PDB entry 6L35 | electron microscopy, 3.23 A resolution | chains A and B of the 17 polymer chains in the assembly

# Chain A
Protein: Photosystem I P700 chlorophyll a apoprotein A1
Source organism: Physcomitrium patens
Notes: EC 1.97.1.12
UniProtKB: Q8MFA3 (PSAA_PHYPA); numbering as in UniProt (aligned over 9-750)
Amino-acid sequence (742 residues; each row starts with the number of its first residue):
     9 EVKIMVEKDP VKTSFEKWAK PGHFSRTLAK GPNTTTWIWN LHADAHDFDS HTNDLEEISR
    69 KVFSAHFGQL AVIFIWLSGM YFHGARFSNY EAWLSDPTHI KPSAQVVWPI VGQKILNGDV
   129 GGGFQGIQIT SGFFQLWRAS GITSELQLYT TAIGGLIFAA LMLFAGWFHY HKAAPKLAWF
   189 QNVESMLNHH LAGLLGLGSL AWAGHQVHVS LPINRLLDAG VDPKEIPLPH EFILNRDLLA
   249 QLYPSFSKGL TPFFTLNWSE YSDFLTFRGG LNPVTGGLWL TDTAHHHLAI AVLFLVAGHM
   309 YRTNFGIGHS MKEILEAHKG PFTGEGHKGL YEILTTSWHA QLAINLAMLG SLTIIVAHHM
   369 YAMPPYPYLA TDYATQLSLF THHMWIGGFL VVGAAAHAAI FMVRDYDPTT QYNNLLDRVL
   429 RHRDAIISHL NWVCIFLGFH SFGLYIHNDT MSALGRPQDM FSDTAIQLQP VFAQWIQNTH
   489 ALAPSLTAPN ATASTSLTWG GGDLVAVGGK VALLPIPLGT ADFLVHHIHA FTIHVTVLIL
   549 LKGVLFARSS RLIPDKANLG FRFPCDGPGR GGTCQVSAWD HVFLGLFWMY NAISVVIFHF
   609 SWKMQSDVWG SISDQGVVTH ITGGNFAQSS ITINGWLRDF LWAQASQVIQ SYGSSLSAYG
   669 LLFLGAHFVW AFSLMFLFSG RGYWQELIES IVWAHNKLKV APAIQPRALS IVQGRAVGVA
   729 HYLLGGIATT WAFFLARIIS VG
Ion coordination: chlorophyll a Mg (4 sites), coordinated by Gln77, Gln113, Gln121, Thr495; 4Fe-4S cluster Fe: Cys573, Cys582 (shared with Cys559(B), Cys568(B) of chain B)
Ligand contacts:
  - beta-carotene (BCR), molecule 1: Ile81, Trp84, Gly201, Leu202, Leu205, Gly206
  - beta-carotene (BCR), molecule 2: Phe82, Leu85, Tyr89, Thr159, Gly162, Gly163, Phe166, Leu205, Leu208, Ala209
  - beta-carotene (BCR), molecule 3: Trp116, Pro117, Ile118
  - beta-carotene (BCR), molecule 4: Leu208, Leu258, Phe261, Phe262, Leu296, Val300, Leu303, Val304, His307, Ile315
  - beta-carotene (BCR), molecule 5: Phe261, Trp266, Val300, Val304
  - beta-carotene (BCR), molecule 6: Leu338, Ile341, Leu342, Ala348, Ile352, Ala406, Phe409
  - beta-carotene (BCR), molecule 7: Ala355, Ser359, Val399, Ala403, Ala406, Val545, Leu548, Leu549, Val552
  - beta-carotene (BCR), molecule 8: Gly673, Ala674, Phe676, Val677, Leu732, Ile735, Ala736, Trp739
  - chlorophyll a (CLA), molecule 1: Val10, Lys11, Ile12, Trp187, Asn190, Ser193, His197, Thr311, Asn312, Phe313
  - chlorophyll a (CLA), molecule 2: Ile12, Val14, Phe71, Phe75, Leu169, Met170, Phe172, Ala173, Phe176, His177, Ala181, Trp187
  - chlorophyll a (CLA), molecule 3: Val19, Lys20, Thr21, Ser22, Phe23, Lys25, Trp26, His31, Lys69, Ser72, Gly76, Val80, Leu171, Gly174, Trp175, Tyr178, His179
  - chlorophyll a (CLA), molecule 4: Trp26, Pro29, Trp45, Ile46, Leu49, His50
  - chlorophyll a (CLA), molecule 5: Trp26, Pro29, His31, Phe32, Leu49, His50, Ala53, His54, Phe56, Lys69, Ala73, Gly76, Gln77, Val80
  - chlorophyll a (CLA), molecule 6: Thr43, Ile46, Trp47, Ile696, Ile699, Val700, His703, Val708, Pro710, Ile712, Pro714, Arg715, Leu717
  - chlorophyll a (CLA), molecule 7: Trp47, Phe676, Val677, Phe680, Phe684, Leu717, Gln721, Val725, Ala728, His729, Leu732
  - chlorophyll a (CLA), molecule 8: His50, Ala51, Asp52, Ala53, His54, Asp55, His347, Leu350, Leu354, Phe397, Leu398, Val400, Gly401, Ala404, His405, Ile408, Arg412, Phe569, Arg570, Trp587, Val590, Leu594, Leu732
  - chlorophyll a (CLA), molecule 9: His54, Phe56, Val70, Ala73, His74, Gln77, Leu78, Ile81, Phe82, Leu85, Phe166, Trp346, His347, Gln349, Leu350, Asn353, Leu354, Leu357
  - chlorophyll a (CLA), molecule 10: His54, Gln77, Val80, Ile81, Trp84, Leu357, Leu398
  - chlorophyll a (CLA), molecule 11: Leu63, Ser67, His74, Leu185, Phe188, Gln189, Val191, Met194, Leu195, His198, Leu199, Met319, Tyr339, Leu342, Thr343, Thr344, Ser345, Trp346, Gln349, Ile352, Asn353, Met356, Leu357
  - chlorophyll a (CLA), molecule 12: Phe71, His74, Phe75, Leu78, Phe82, Met170, Trp187, Phe188, Asn190, Ser193, Met194, His197, His198, Gly201, Leu202
  - chlorophyll a (CLA), molecule 13: Ile83, Trp84, Ser86, Gly87, Met88, Phe90, His91, Phe95, Gln113, Val114, Trp116, Leu164
  - chlorophyll a (CLA), molecule 14: Trp84, Met88, His91, Ala112, Gln113, Ile135, Gln136, Ile137, Thr138, Ser139, Phe141, Ala666, Tyr667, Trp739
  - chlorophyll a (CLA), molecule 15: Trp84, Met88, Thr138, Ser139, Phe141, Ser386, Leu387, Thr389, His390, Trp393, Ile394, Phe397, Leu670, Ile735, Thr738, Trp739, Leu743
  - chlorophyll a (CLA), molecule 16: Trp84, Leu85, Ser139, Gly140, Phe141, Leu144, Leu203, Leu357, Leu360, Thr361, Val364, Met368, Tyr374, Leu387, His390, His391, Ile394, Leu398
  - chlorophyll a (CLA), molecule 17: Gln113, Val114, Val115, Trp116, Ile118, Val119, Gln121, Leu124, Ile135, Ala666, Leu669
  - chlorophyll a (CLA), molecule 18: Leu144, Ala147, Leu202, Leu203, Gly206, Ser207, Trp210, Gln214, Leu288, Thr291, His294, His295, Ile298, Phe302, Met368, Pro373, Tyr374
  - chlorophyll a (CLA), molecule 19: Ser148, Gly149, Ile150, Gln155, Thr158, Thr159, Ala209, Trp210, Gly212, His213, His216, Val217, Pro237, His238, Ile241
  - chlorophyll a (CLA), molecule 20: Leu154, Gln155, Thr158, Leu236, His238, Ile241, Leu242
  - chlorophyll a (CLA), molecule 21: Leu195, Leu199, Leu203, Leu301, Phe302, Ala305, Met308, Tyr309, Met319, Ile322, Leu323
  - chlorophyll a (CLA), molecule 22: Asn196, His197, Ala200, Gly201, Leu205, Leu303, His307, Tyr309, Thr311, Phe313, Ile315
  - chlorophyll a (CLA), molecule 23: Leu208, Ala209, Ala211, Gly212, Val215, His216, Phe240, Ile241, Arg244, Phe254, Gly257, Leu258, Tyr269, Phe272, Leu273, Leu296
  - chlorophyll a (CLA), molecule 24: Phe261, Trp266, Ser267, Tyr269, Ser270, Leu273, Thr274, Phe275, His293, Leu296, Ala297, Val300, Leu301, Val304, Asn498
  - chlorophyll a (CLA), molecule 25: Phe261, Phe262, Leu264
  - chlorophyll a (CLA), molecule 26: Thr274, Phe275, Gly277, Leu286, Asp290, Thr291, His293, His294, Ala297, Ile298, Leu301, His367, Met371, Pro373, Thr503
  - chlorophyll a (CLA), molecule 27: Phe275, Thr495, Ala496, Pro497, Asn498, Ala499
  - chlorophyll a (CLA), molecule 28: Val304, His307, Met308, Arg310, Ile315, Gly316, His317
  - chlorophyll a (CLA), molecule 29: Met308, His317, Glu321, Ile322, Ala325, His326
  - chlorophyll a (CLA), molecule 30: Ile322, Leu323, His326, His335, Leu338, Leu342, Leu423, Leu424, Val427
  - chlorophyll a (CLA), molecule 31: Ala325, His326, Lys327, Gly328, Pro329, Phe330
  - chlorophyll a (CLA), molecule 32: Phe330, Thr331, Leu423, Arg426, Val427, His430, Ile434, His437
  - chlorophyll a (CLA), molecule 33: Met356, Ile363, His366, His367, Tyr369, Ala370, Met371, Thr503, Ser504, Thr506, Trp507
  - chlorophyll a (CLA), molecule 34: Ile362, Ile363, His366, Met392, Val399, Ile541, Thr544, Val545, Leu548, Met597, Ala600, Ile601, Val604
  - chlorophyll a (CLA), molecule 35: His366, Tyr369, Phe480, Ala481, Ile484, Gln485, Trp507, Ile524, Leu526, His534, His537, Ile541, Val604, His607, Phe608, Lys611
  - chlorophyll a (CLA), molecule 36: Ala433, His437, Trp440
  - chlorophyll a (CLA), molecule 37: Ile434, His437, Leu438, Val441, Ala538, Ile541, His542, Val545
  - chlorophyll a (CLA), molecule 38: Ser436, Asn439, Trp440, Ile443
  - chlorophyll a (CLA), molecule 39: Asn439, Cys442, Ile443, Gly446, Phe447, Phe450, Gly451, Ile454, Phe539, Val543, Leu546, Ile547, Leu592, Phe595, Trp596
  - chlorophyll a (CLA), molecule 40: Trp440, Ile443, Phe444, Phe447, His448
  - chlorophyll a (CLA), molecule 41: Trp440, Val441, Phe444, Leu445, Pro478, Val479, Phe480, Ala481, Phe531, His534, His535, Ala538, His542
  - chlorophyll a (CLA), molecule 42: Phe447, His448, Gly451, Leu452, Ile454, His455, Thr458, Met459, Arg464, Asp467, Phe469
  - chlorophyll a (CLA), molecule 43: Phe450, Tyr453, Ile536, Phe539, Thr540, Tyr598, Asn599, Ser602, Val603, Phe606, Ile641, Trp644, Leu649, Ala653, Ile657, Phe671, His675, Trp678, Tyr730, Gly734, Thr737, Thr738, Phe741
  - chlorophyll a (CLA), molecule 44: Phe450, Ile454, Asp457, Phe539, Phe595, Trp596, Tyr598, Asn599, Ile641, Leu645, Trp678, Tyr730
  - chlorophyll a (CLA), molecule 45: Thr458, Ala461, Leu462
  - chlorophyll a (CLA), molecule 46: Trp483, Ile484, Thr487, His488, Ala491, Thr495, Ala496, Thr503, Trp507
  - chlorophyll a (CLA), molecule 47: Leu645, Leu649, Trp650
  - chlorophyll a (CLA), molecule 48: Leu669, Leu672, Gly673, His675, Phe676, Trp678, Ala679, Leu682
  - chlorophyll a (CLA), molecule 49: Phe676, Ala679, Phe680, Leu682, Met683, Phe686, Ser687, Tyr691, Trp692, Leu695
  - chlorophyll a (CLA), molecule 50: Ile699, Ala702, His703, Leu706, Val708
  - chlorophyll a (CLA), molecule 51: Trp701, Ala702, Lys705, Leu706
  - phylloquinone (PQN): Met683, Phe684, Ser687, Gly688, Arg689, Trp692, Ala716, Leu717, Ser718, Gly722
  - 4Fe-4S cluster (SF4): Cys573, Gly575, Pro576, Thr581, Cys582, Ile719, Arg723
Swiss-Prot annotation at these positions:
  - binding site ([4Fe-4S] cluster): Cys573, Cys582
  - binding site (chlorophyll a'): His675
  - binding site (chlorophyll a): Met683, Tyr691
  - binding site (phylloquinone): Trp692

# Chain B
Protein: Photosystem I P700 chlorophyll a apoprotein A2
Source organism: Physcomitrium patens
Notes: EC 1.97.1.12
UniProtKB: Q8MFA2 (PSAB_PHYPA); residue numbers follow UniProt; this construct covers 2-734
Amino-acid sequence (733 residues; each row starts with the number of its first residue):
     2 ASRFPKFSRG LSQDPTTRRI WFGIATAHDF ESHDDMTEER LYQKIFASHF GQLAIIFLWT
    62 SGNLFHVAWQ GNFEAWGQDP LHVRPIAHAI WDPHFGQPAV EAFTRGGASG PVNIAYSGVY
   122 QWWYTIGLRT NQDLYGGSIF LLFVSALFLI AGWLHLQPKW KPSVSWFKNA ESRLNHHLSG
   182 LFGVSSLAWT GHLVHVAIPE SRGEHVRWNN LLTALPHPQG LGPFFAGQWN VYAQNPDSNS
   242 HLFGTSEGAG TAILTFLGGF HPQTQSLWLT DMAHHHLAIA VIFIIAGHMY RTNFGIGHSM
   302 KEILEAHTPP GGRLGRGHKG LYDTINNSLH FQLGLALASL GVITSLVAQH MYSLPPYAFL
   362 AQDFTTQAAL YTHHQYIAGF IMTGAFAHGA IFFIRDYNPE QNKDNVLARM LEHKEAIISH
   422 LSWASLFLGF HTLGLYVHND VMLAFGTPEK QILIEPVFAQ WIQSAHGKAL YGFDVLLSSA
   482 DSPAFNAGQT LWLPGWLDAI NNNSNSLFLT IGPGDFLVHH AIALGLHTTT LILVKGALDA
   542 RGSKLMPDKK EFGYSFPCDG PGRGGTCDIS AWDAFYLAVF WMLNTIGWVT FYWHWKHITL
   602 WQGNVAQFNE SSTYLMGWLR DYLWLNSSQL INGYNPFGMN SLSVWAWMFL FGHLVWATGF
   662 MFLISWRGYW QELIETLAWA HERTPLANLV RWKDKPVALS IVQARLVGLA HFSVGYIFTY
   722 AAFLIASTSG KFG
Ion coordination: chlorophyll a Mg near Gln53 (its only coordinating residue here); 4Fe-4S cluster Fe: Cys559, Cys568 (shared with Cys573(A), Cys582(A) of chain A)
Ligand contacts:
  - beta-carotene (BCR), molecule 1: Leu54, Ile57, Phe58, Phe149, Gly181, Leu182, Val185, Ser186
  - beta-carotene (BCR), molecule 2: Leu65, Trp123, Trp124, Ile127, Leu129, Gly138, Phe141, Leu142, Trp209, Leu213
  - beta-carotene (BCR), molecule 3: Leu188, Leu222, Phe225, Phe226, Val282, Ile285, Ile286, His289
  - beta-carotene (BCR), molecule 4: Phe332, Gly335, Leu336, Ala339, Val343, Met383, Ala386, Phe387, Gly390, Phe393, Phe394, Ala538
  - beta-carotene (BCR), molecule 5: Phe428, His432, Leu436, Ile453, Ile455, Phe517, His521
  - beta-carotene (BCR), molecule 6: Trp648, Met649, Phe652, Trp671, Ile675, Leu678, Phe719
  - chlorophyll a (CLA), molecule 1: Phe5, Lys7, Phe8, Gly24, Ile25, Ala28, His29, Phe31, His34, Lys45, Ser49, Ile56
  - chlorophyll a (CLA), molecule 2: Thr18, Ile21, Trp22, Ile675, Leu678, Ala679, His682, Val691, Arg692, Trp693, Lys694, Asp695, Pro697, Val698
  - chlorophyll a (CLA), molecule 3: Trp22, Phe652, Leu655, Val656, Thr659, Met662, Phe663, Leu700, Val708, Ala711, His712, Val715
  - chlorophyll a (CLA), molecule 4: Ala26, Thr27, Ala28, His29, Asp30, His331, Leu334, Leu338, Phe381, Ile382, Thr384, Gly385, Ala388, His389, Ile392, Arg396, Tyr555, Trp573, Phe576
  - chlorophyll a (CLA), molecule 5: His29, Phe31, Tyr43, Ile46, Ser49, His50, Gln53, Leu54, Arg174, His178, Leu182, Leu330, His331, Gln333, Leu334, Ala337, Leu341
  - chlorophyll a (CLA), molecule 6: His29, Gln53, Ile56, Ile57, Trp60, Leu341, Ile378, Phe381, Ile382
  - chlorophyll a (CLA), molecule 7: Phe47, Phe51, Leu148, Ile151, Ala152, Leu155, His156, Trp161, Pro163, Trp167
  - chlorophyll a (CLA), molecule 8: Phe47, His50, Phe51, Leu54, Trp123, Trp167, Phe168, Asn170, Ser173, Arg174, His177, His178, Gly181, Leu182, Phe183, Tyr358
  - chlorophyll a (CLA), molecule 9: Ile56, Leu59, Trp60, Ser62, Gly63, Phe66, His67, Trp70, Gln71, His89, Ala90, Ile91, Trp92, Leu143
  - chlorophyll a (CLA), molecule 10: Ile57, Phe58, Trp60, Thr61, Ser118, Gly119, Val120, Trp123, Val185, Ser186, Ala189, Leu341, Ile344, Thr345, Val348, Met352, Tyr358, Leu371, His374, His375, Ile378, Ile382
  - chlorophyll a (CLA), molecule 11: Trp60, Asn64, His67, Val68, Ala88, His89, Asn114, Ile115, Ala116, Tyr117, Ser118, Val120, Val645, Trp646, Met649
  - chlorophyll a (CLA), molecule 12: Trp60, Asn64, Tyr117, Ser118, Val120, Ala370, Leu371, Thr373, His374, Tyr377, Ile378, Phe381, Ile718, Tyr721, Ala722, Leu725, Ile726
  - chlorophyll a (CLA), molecule 13: His89, Ala90, Ile91, Trp92, Asp93, Pro94, His95, Phe96, Phe104, Asn114, Ser644, Val645, Trp648
  - chlorophyll a (CLA), molecule 14: Trp123, Thr126, Ile127, Leu182, Phe183, Ser186, Ser187, Trp190, Leu194, Met273, His276, His277, Ile280, Val348, Met352, Pro357, Tyr358
  - chlorophyll a (CLA), molecule 15: Ile127, Gly128, Leu129, Asp134, Gly137, Gly138, Phe141, Ser186, Ala189, Trp190, Gly192, His193, His196, Val197, Val207, Arg208, Trp209, Leu212
  - chlorophyll a (CLA), molecule 16: Trp167, Asn170, Ser173, His177, Thr293, Asn294, Phe295
  - chlorophyll a (CLA), molecule 17: Ala171, Arg174, Leu175, His178, Phe183, Met301, Leu305, Tyr323, Ile326, Asn327, Leu336, Ala337, Ser340, Leu341
  - chlorophyll a (CLA), molecule 18: Leu175, Leu179, Phe183, Ile283, Phe284, Ala287, Met290, Tyr291, Met301, Ile304, Leu305
  - chlorophyll a (CLA), molecule 19: Asn176, His177, Ser180, Gly181, Val185, Ile285, His289, Tyr291, Arg292, Thr293, Phe295, Ile297, Gly298
  - chlorophyll a (CLA), molecule 20: Leu188, Ala189, Thr191, Gly192, Val195, His196, Leu212, Leu213, Ala215, Leu216, Pro217, His218, Gly221, Leu222, Phe225, Phe226, Tyr233, Leu255, Leu278
  - chlorophyll a (CLA), molecule 21: Phe225, Trp230, Asn231, Tyr233, Ala234, Leu255, Thr256, Phe257, His275, Leu278, Ala279, Val282, Leu492
  - chlorophyll a (CLA), molecule 22: Thr256, Phe257, Gly259, Gly260, Leu268, Asp272, Met273, His275, His276, Ala279, Ile280, His351, Leu355, Trp497
  - chlorophyll a (CLA), molecule 23: Ile286, Ala287, His289, Met290, Ile297, Gly298, His299
  - chlorophyll a (CLA), molecule 24: Met290, His299, Glu303, Ile304, Ala307, His308
  - chlorophyll a (CLA), molecule 25: Ile304, Leu305, His308, Leu315, His319, Leu322, Ile326, Phe332, Val407, Leu408, Met411
  - chlorophyll a (CLA), molecule 26: Ala307, His308, Thr309, Pro310, Pro311, Arg314, Leu315, His319
  - chlorophyll a (CLA), molecule 27: Arg314, Leu315, Val407, Arg410, Met411, Glu413, His414, Ala417, Ile418, His421
  - chlorophyll a (CLA), molecule 28: Ala339, Ser340, Val343, Leu347, Gln350, His351, Tyr353, Ser354, Leu355, Leu508, Phe509
  - chlorophyll a (CLA), molecule 29: Val343, Ser346, Leu347, Gln350, Gln376, Gly380, Met383, Phe387, Leu527, Thr530, Thr531, Leu534, Met583, Thr586, Ile587
  - chlorophyll a (CLA), molecule 30: Gln350, Tyr353, Tyr372, Phe459, Ala460, Ile463, Gln464, Phe509, Leu510, Ile512, His520, Ile523, Leu527, Val590, Tyr593, Trp594, Lys597
  - chlorophyll a (CLA), molecule 31: Ala417, His421, Trp424
  - chlorophyll a (CLA), molecule 32: Ile418, Leu422, Trp424, Ala524, Leu527, His528, Thr531
  - chlorophyll a (CLA), molecule 33: Ser420, Ser423, Trp424, Leu427, Phe431
  - chlorophyll a (CLA), molecule 34: Ser423, Ser426, Leu427, Gly430, Phe431, Leu525, Thr529, Leu532, Ile533, Leu578, Phe581, Trp582
  - chlorophyll a (CLA), molecule 35: Trp424, Leu427, Phe428, Phe431, His432
  - chlorophyll a (CLA), molecule 36: Phe428, Leu429, Glu456, Pro457, Val458, Phe459, Ala460, Asp516, Phe517, His520, His521, Ala524, His528
  - chlorophyll a (CLA), molecule 37: Leu434, Val438, Asp441, Leu525, Phe581, Trp582, Asn585, Trp589, Leu616, Leu620, Trp657, Phe713
  - chlorophyll a (CLA), molecule 38: Gly435, Leu436, Val438, His439, Val442, Met443, Phe446, Lys451, Ile453
  - chlorophyll a (CLA), molecule 39: Phe459, Trp462, Phe474
  - chlorophyll a (CLA), molecule 40: Trp462, Ile463, Ala466, His467, Leu477, Leu478, Trp493, Trp497
  - chlorophyll a (CLA), molecule 41: Leu477, Pro484, Ala485, Ala488, Gly489, Leu492, Trp493
  - chlorophyll a (CLA), molecule 42: Asn585, Trp589, Phe592, Leu624, Ser628, Ile632, Phe650, His654, Trp657, Phe713, Tyr717, Thr720, Tyr721, Phe724
  - chlorophyll a (CLA), molecule 43: Leu620, Leu624, Trp625
  - chlorophyll a (CLA), molecule 44: Trp648, Leu651, Phe652, His654, Leu655, Trp657, Ala658, Phe661
  - chlorophyll a (CLA), molecule 45: Leu655, Ala658, Thr659, Phe661, Met662, Ile665, Tyr670, Trp671, Leu674
  - chlorophyll a (CLA), molecule 46: Leu678, Ala681, His682, Thr685, Ala688, Val691
  - chlorophyll a (CLA), molecule 47: Trp680, Ala681, Arg684, Thr685, Pro686
  - phylloquinone (PQN): Trp22, Met662, Phe663, Ser666, Trp667, Arg668, Trp671, Ala699, Leu700, Ser701, Ala705
  - 4Fe-4S cluster (SF4): Cys559, Gly561, Pro562, Thr567, Cys568, Trp667, Ile702
Swiss-Prot annotation at these positions:
  - binding site ([4Fe-4S] cluster): Cys559, Cys568
  - binding site (chlorophyll a): His654, Met662, Tyr670
  - binding site (phylloquinone): Trp671

# Chain A / chain B interface
Contacting residue pairs (127):
  Val119(A) with Phe446(B)
  Gly120(A) with Phe446(B)
  Gln121(A) with Phe446(B)
  Ile123(A) with Ala445(B); Phe446(B), hydrophobic
  Asp432(A) with Thr677(B), hydrogen bond (backbone-side chain); Trp680(B)
  Ala433(A) with Trp680(B), hydrophobic
  Ser436(A) with Thr677(B), hydrogen bond; Ala681(B)
  Asn439(A) with Leu674(B); Leu678(B)
  Asp457(A) with Tyr635(B), hydrogen bond; Leu651(B)
  Thr458(A) with Trp648(B)
  Ser460(A) with Tyr635(B)
  Ala461(A) with Tyr635(B), hydrophobic; Met640(B); Ser644(B), hydrogen bond (backbone-side chain); Trp648(B)
  Leu462(A) with His95(B); Phe96(B), hydrophobic; Gly97(B), hydrogen bond (backbone-backbone); Ala100(B)
  Gly463(A) with Pro99(B); Met640(B)
  Arg464(A) with His95(B), hydrogen bond (side chain-backbone)
  Ile547(A) with Tyr670(B)
  Lys550(A) with Tyr670(B); Glu673(B), salt bridge; Leu674(B)
  Phe554(A) with Glu676(B)
  Ser558(A) with Glu673(B), hydrogen bond; Glu676(B)
  Arg559(A) with Glu676(B), hydrogen bond (backbone-side chain); Trp680(B)
  Leu560(A) with Gln672(B); Glu676(B), hydrogen bond (backbone-side chain)
  Lys564(A) with Glu673(B), salt bridge
  Cys573(A) with Pro562(B)
  Gly575(A) with Pro562(B)
  Pro576(A) with Cys559(B), hydrophobic; Gly561(B)
  Arg578(A) with Arg668(B), hydrogen bond (backbone-side chain)
  Gly579(A) with Arg668(B)
  Gly580(A) with Arg668(B), hydrogen bond (backbone-side chain)
  Cys582(A) with Trp667(B), hydrophobic; Arg668(B); Gly669(B), hydrogen bond (backbone-backbone); Tyr670(B); Ile702(B), hydrophobic
  Gln583(A) with Ile665(B), hydrogen bond (side chain-backbone); Ser666(B); Trp667(B); Gly669(B); Tyr670(B), hydrogen bond (backbone-backbone)
  Val584(A) with Gly669(B); Glu673(B)
  His589(A) with Tyr670(B)
  Leu592(A) with Ser666(B); Tyr670(B), hydrophobic
  Asn642(A) with Ile632(B), hydrogen bond (side chain-backbone); Tyr635(B), hydrogen bond (side chain-backbone); Leu651(B)
  Leu645(A) with Leu651(B), hydrophobic
  Arg646(A) with Ile632(B), hydrogen bond (side chain-backbone); Tyr635(B), hydrogen bond (side chain-backbone); Asn636(B); Pro637(B)
  Trp650(A) with Trp625(B), hydrogen bond (side chain-backbone); Ser629(B); Ile632(B), hydrophobic
  Ser654(A) with Trp625(B)
  Ile657(A) with Met617(B); Arg621(B), hydrogen bond (backbone-side chain); Trp625(B), hydrophobic
  Gln658(A) with Arg621(B)
  Tyr660(A) with Asp441(B); Leu444(B); Ala445(B), hydrophobic; Met617(B)
  Gly661(A) with Leu444(B); Ala445(B), hydrogen bond (backbone-backbone); Gly447(B)
  Ser665(A) with Ala445(B), hydrogen bond (side chain-backbone)
  Gly668(A) with Met617(B)
  Leu669(A) with Ala445(B), hydrophobic
  Leu672(A) with Asp441(B); Met617(B), hydrophobic; Leu620(B), hydrophobic
  Trp678(A) with Phe661(B), hydrophobic
  Leu682(A) with Phe661(B), hydrophobic
  Leu685(A) with Leu664(B); Ile665(B), hydrophobic
  Phe686(A) with Tyr577(B), hydrogen bond (backbone-side chain); Phe661(B), hydrophobic; Leu664(B), hydrophobic; Ile665(B), hydrophobic
  Ser687(A) with Leu578(B)
  Gly688(A) with Cys568(B); Asp569(B)
  Arg689(A) with Gly565(B), hydrogen bond (side chain-backbone); Gly566(B), hydrogen bond (side chain-backbone); Cys568(B), hydrogen bond (backbone-backbone)
  Gly690(A) with Cys568(B), hydrogen bond (backbone-backbone)
  Tyr691(A) with Ile533(B); Lys536(B); Asp569(B), hydrogen bond (backbone-backbone); Leu578(B), hydrophobic
  Gln693(A) with Leu546(B)
  Glu694(A) with Lys536(B), salt bridge; Ser544(B), hydrogen bond; Lys550(B), salt bridge; Ile570(B)
  Leu695(A) with Ile419(B), hydrophobic; Lys536(B)
  Glu697(A) with Ser544(B); Lys545(B), hydrogen bond (side chain-backbone); Leu546(B), hydrogen bond (side chain-backbone)
  Ser698(A) with Glu416(B); Ile419(B); Ser420(B), hydrogen bond (backbone-side chain)
  Trp701(A) with Glu416(B); Ala417(B), hydrophobic
  Ala702(A) with Ser420(B)
  Ile719(A) with Gly566(B)
  Arg723(A) with Trp667(B)
Interface residues without a listed pair, chain A (77 interface residues in all): Ile435, Leu546, Pro572, Thr581, Phe591, Phe595, Gln636, Ser637, Ile641, Val656, Phe671, Phe676, Ile699
Interface residues without a listed pair, chain B (74 interface residues in all): Asp93, Ser423, Leu434, Val442, Lys451, Asp540, Arg564, Thr567, Phe581, Tyr615, Leu616, Phe650, Trp657, Phe713

# In short
Chain A and chain B form an interface of 77 and 74 residues respectively; the contacts include 32 hydrogen
bonds and 4 salt bridges. Polar contacts include Lys550(A)-Glu673(B), Lys564(A)-Glu673(B) and
Glu694(A)-Lys536(B).
Here chain A is Photosystem I P700 chlorophyll a apoprotein A1 and chain B is Photosystem I P700 chlorophyll a
apoprotein A2, both from Physcomitrium patens. Entry 6L35 (PSI-LHCI Supercomplex from Physcometrella patens)
was determined by electron microscopy.
